PDB entry 7A10 | X-ray diffraction, 1.85 A resolution | chain A

# Chain A
Protein: L, D-transpeptidase 2
Source organism: Mycobacterium tuberculosis (strain ATCC 25618 / H37Rv)
Notes: EC 2.3.2.-
UniProtKB: I6Y9J2 (LDT2_MYCTU); residue numbers follow UniProt; this construct covers 149-408
Chain sequence (262 residues; each row starts with the number of its first residue):
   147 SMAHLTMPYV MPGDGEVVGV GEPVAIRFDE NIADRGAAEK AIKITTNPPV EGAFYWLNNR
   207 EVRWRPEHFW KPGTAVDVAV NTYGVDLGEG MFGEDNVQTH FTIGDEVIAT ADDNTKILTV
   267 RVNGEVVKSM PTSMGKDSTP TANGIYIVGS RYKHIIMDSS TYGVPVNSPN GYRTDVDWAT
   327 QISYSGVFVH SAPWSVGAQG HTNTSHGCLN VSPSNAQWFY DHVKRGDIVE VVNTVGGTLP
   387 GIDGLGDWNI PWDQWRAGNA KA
Disordered / not traced: 147-149
Differences from the reference sequence: expression tag (147-148)
Glycans and other covalent adducts: 4-methoxycyclohexa-2,5-diene-1-thione (QU5) linked to Cys354
Residues lining bound ligands: 4-methoxycyclohexa-2,5-diene-1-thione (QU5): Met303, Tyr318, Thr320, Val322, Gly332, Phe334, His336, Trp340, His352

# Overview
Covalently linked 4-methoxycyclohexa-2,5-diene-1-thione: at Cys354.
Chain A is L, D-transpeptidase 2 (Mycobacterium tuberculosis (strain ATCC 25618 / H37Rv)); the structure, LppS
with covalent adduct derived from 1g, was determined by X-ray diffraction (same publication as 7A0Z, 7A11,
7A1C and 7A1E).
